Entry 1LOZ (X-ray diffraction, 1.80 A resolution); this record covers chain A.

[Chain A]
Protein: Lysozyme
Source organism: Homo sapiens
Notes: EC 3.2.1.17; engineered mutation(s): I56T
UniProt: P61626 (LYSC_HUMAN); numbering as in UniProt (aligned over 1-130)
Chain sequence (130 residues; row label = number of the first residue in the row):
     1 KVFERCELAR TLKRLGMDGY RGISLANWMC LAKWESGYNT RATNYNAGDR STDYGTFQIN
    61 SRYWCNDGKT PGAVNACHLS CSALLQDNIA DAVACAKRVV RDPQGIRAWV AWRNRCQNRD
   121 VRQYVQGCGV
Cystine bridges: C6-C128, C30-C116, C65-C81, C77-C95
Swiss-Prot annotation at these positions:
  - natural variant: N88 (T88N: this construct carries the variant)

[In short]
Chain A is Lysozyme (Homo sapiens); the structure, Amyloidogenic variant (I56T) variant of human lysozyme, was
determined by X-ray diffraction together with 1LYY from the same study.
